Entry 7W7E (electron microscopy, 3.40 A resolution); this record covers chains A and B of the 5 polymer chains in the assembly.

# Chain A
Protein: Guanine nucleotide-binding protein G(o) subunit alpha
Organism: Homo sapiens
UniProtKB: P09471 (GNAO_HUMAN); residue numbers follow UniProt; this construct covers 1-354
Amino-acid sequence (354 residues; numbered 1 to 354; the number before each row is that of its first residue):
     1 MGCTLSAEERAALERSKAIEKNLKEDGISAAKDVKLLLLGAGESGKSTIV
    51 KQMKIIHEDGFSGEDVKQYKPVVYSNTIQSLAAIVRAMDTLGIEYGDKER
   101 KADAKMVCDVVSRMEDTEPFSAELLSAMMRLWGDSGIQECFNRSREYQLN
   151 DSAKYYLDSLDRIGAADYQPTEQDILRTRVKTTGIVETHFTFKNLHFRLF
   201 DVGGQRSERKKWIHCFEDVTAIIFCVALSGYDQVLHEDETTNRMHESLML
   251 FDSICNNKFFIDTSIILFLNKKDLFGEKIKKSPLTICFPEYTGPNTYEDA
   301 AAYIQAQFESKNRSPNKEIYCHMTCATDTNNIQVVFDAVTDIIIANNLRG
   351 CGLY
Unresolved in the structure: 1-3, 55-181, 236-240, 277-286
UniProt features mapped onto this chain:
  - region: Lys35 to Thr48 (G1 motif), Asp174 to Thr182 (G2 motif), Phe197 to Arg206 (G3 motif), Ile266 to Asp273 (G4 motif), Thr324 to Thr329 (G5 motif)
  - binding site (GTP): Glu43, Lys46, Ser47, Thr48, Ser152, Leu176, Arg177, Thr178, Arg179, Asn270, Asp273, Cys325
  - binding site (Mg(2+)): Ser47, Thr182
  - modified residue: Arg179 (ADP-ribosylarginine), Gln205 (5-glutamyl histamine), Cys351 (ADP-ribosylcysteine)
  - lipidation: Gly2 (N-myristoyl glycine), Cys3 (S-palmitoyl cysteine), Cys351 (S-palmitoyl cysteine)
  - natural variant: Gly40 (G40R: In DEE17 and NEDIM; G40W: Found in a patient with intractable early-onset epilepsy), Ser47 (S47G: In NEDIM), Gln52 (Q52P: Found in a patient with intractable early-onset epilepsy; Q52R: In DEE17), Ile56 (I56T: In NEDIM), Asp174 (D174G: In DEE17), Thr191 to Phe197 (deletion: In DEE17), Gly203 (G203R: In DEE17), Arg209 (R209C: In DEE17 and NEDIM; R209G: In NEDIM; R209H: In NEDIM; R209L: In NEDIM), Ala227 (A227V: In NEDIM), Glu246 (E246G: In NEDIM; E246K: In NEDIM), Ile279 (I279N: In DEE17)
  - mutagenesis: Cys351 (C351A: Strong loss of binding to ADGRG3)

# Chain B
Protein: Guanine nucleotide-binding protein G(I)/G(S)/G(T) subunit beta-1
Organism: Homo sapiens
UniProtKB: P62873 (GBB1_HUMAN); residues 2-340 here = UniProt positions 2-340
Amino-acid sequence (349 residues; each row starts with the number of its first residue; numbers below 1 keep their minus sign (His-8 is residue -8)):
    -8 HHHHHHGSSGSELDQLRQEAEQLKNQIRDARKACADATLSQITNNIDPVG
    42 RIQMRTRRTLRGHLAKIYAMHWGTDSRLLVSASQDGKLIIWDSYTTNKVH
    92 AIPLRSSWVMTCAYAPSGNYVACGGLDNICSIYNLKTREGNVRVSRELAG
   142 HTGYLSCCRFLDDNQIVTSSGDTTCALWDIETGQQTTTFTGHTGDVMSLS
   192 LAPDTRLFVSGACDASAKLWDVREGMCRQTFTGHESDINAICFFPNGNAF
   242 ATGSDDATCRLFDLRADQELMTYSHDNIICGITSVSFSKSGRLLLAGYDD
   292 FNCNVWDALKADRAGVLAGHDNRVSCLGVTDDGMAVATGSWDSFLKIWN
Unresolved in the structure: -8 to 5
Construct notes: expression tag (-8 to 1)
UniProt features mapped onto this chain:
  - modified residue: Ser2 (N-acetylserine), His266 (Phosphohistidine)
  - natural variant: Leu30 (L30F: In MRD42; uncertain significance), Arg52 (R52G: In MRD42), Gly64 (G64V: In MRD42), Asp76 (D76E: In MRD42; D76G: In MRD42), Gly77 (G77S: In MRD42), Lys78 (K78R: In MRD42), Ile80 (I80N: In MRD42; I80T: In MRD42), His91 (H91R: In MRD42; uncertain significance), Ala92 (A92T: In MRD42), Pro94 (P94S: In MRD42), Leu95 (L95P: In MRD42), Arg96 (R96L: In MRD42), 5 further natural variant entries in UniProt

# Chain A / chain B interface
Pairs across the interface (36; chain A residue first):
  Arg15(A) - Val90(B)  hydrogen bond (side chain-backbone)
  Arg15(A) - His91(B)
  Ser16(A) - Asn88(B)  hydrogen bond
  Ser16(A) - Lys89(B)
  Ile19(A) - Lys89(B)
  Ile19(A) - Val90(B)
  Ile19(A) - Ala92(B)  hydrophobic
  Glu20(A) - Lys89(B)  salt bridge
  Leu23(A) - Gly53(B)
  Leu23(A) - Leu55(B)
  Leu23(A) - Ile80(B)  hydrophobic
  Leu23(A) - Ala92(B)  hydrophobic
  Asp26(A) - Lys78(B)  salt bridge
  Gly27(A) - Leu55(B)
  Thr183(A) - Asn119(B)  hydrogen bond (backbone-side chain)
  Gly184(A) - Asn119(B)
  Ile185(A) - Trp99(B)
  Ile185(A) - Leu117(B)  hydrophobic
  Phe200(A) - Trp99(B)  hydrophobic
  Gln205(A) - Leu117(B)  hydrogen bond (side chain-backbone)
  Gln205(A) - Gly144(B)
  Gln205(A) - Tyr145(B)  hydrogen bond (side chain-backbone)
  Ser207(A) - Tyr145(B)
  Ser207(A) - Asp186(B)
  Lys211(A) - Tyr145(B)
  Lys211(A) - Met188(B)
  Lys211(A) - Cys204(B)
  Lys211(A) - Asp228(B)  salt bridge
  His214(A) - Tyr59(B)  hydrogen bond
  His214(A) - Trp332(B)
  Cys215(A) - Tyr59(B)
  Cys215(A) - Gln75(B)  hydrogen bond
  Cys215(A) - Trp99(B)  hydrophobic
  Phe216(A) - Trp99(B)  hydrophobic
  Glu217(A) - Trp332(B)
  Asp218(A) - Lys57(B)  salt bridge
Also at the interface, not in a pair above, chain A (22 interface residues in all): Ala12, Leu13, Trp212
Also at the interface, not in a pair above, chain B (24 interface residues in all): Asp118, Gly162

# In short
22 residues of chain A face 24 of chain B across their interface; the contacts include 7 hydrogen bonds and 4
salt bridges. Polar pairs include Glu20(A)-Lys89(B), Asp26(A)-Lys78(B) and Lys211(A)-Asp228(B).
Here chain A is Guanine nucleotide-binding protein G(o) subunit alpha and chain B is Guanine
nucleotide-binding protein G(I)/G(S)/G(T) subunit beta-1, both from Homo sapiens. Entry 7W7E (Cryo-EM
structure of the alpha2A adrenergic receptor GoA signaling complex bound to a biased agonist) was determined
by electron microscopy together with 7W6P from the same study.
